Entry 7PH9 (electron microscopy, 8.70 A resolution (very low resolution: no residue pairs are listed; an interface is given only as per-side residue counts)); this record covers chains b and 3 of the 53 polymer chains in the assembly.

== Chain b ==
Protein: 50S ribosomal protein L3
Organism: Mycoplasma pneumoniae M129
UniProt: P75580 (RL3_MYCPN); numbering as in UniProt (aligned over 1-287)
Amino-acid sequence (287 residues; numbered 1 to 287; the number before each row is that of its first residue):
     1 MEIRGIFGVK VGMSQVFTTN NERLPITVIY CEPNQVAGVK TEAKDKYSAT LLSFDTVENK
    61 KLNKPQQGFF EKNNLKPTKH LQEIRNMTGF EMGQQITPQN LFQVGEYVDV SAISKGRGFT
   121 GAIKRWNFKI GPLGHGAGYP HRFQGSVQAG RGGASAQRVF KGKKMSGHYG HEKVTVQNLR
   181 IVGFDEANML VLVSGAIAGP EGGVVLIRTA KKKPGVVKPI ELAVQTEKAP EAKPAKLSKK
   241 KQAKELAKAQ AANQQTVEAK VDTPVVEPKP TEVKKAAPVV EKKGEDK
Not modelled in the structure: 230-287

== Chain 3 ==
Molecule: 23S ribosomal RNA
Organism: Mycoplasma pneumoniae M129
Sequence (2907 nucleotides; each row starts with the number of its first residue):
     1 UACAAUAAGU UACUAAGGGC UUAUGGUGGA UGCCUUGGCA CUAAUAGGCG AUGAAGGACG
    61 UGUUAACCUG CGAUAAGCUU CGGGUAGGUG GUAAGAACCU CAGAUCCGGA GAUUUCCGAA
   121 UGGAGCAAUC CGGUAGUUGG AAACAGCUAU CAUUAAUUGA UGAAUAAAUA GUCAAUUAAA
   181 GCAAUACGUG GUGAAGUGAA ACAUCUCAGU AGCCACAGGA AAAGAAAACG AAUGUGAUUC
   241 CGUGUGUAGU GGCGAGCGAA AGCGGAACAG GCCAAACUUA UCAUUAGAUA GGGGUUGUAG
   301 GGCUUGCAAU GUGGACUUGA AAACGAUAGA AGAAGCUGUU GGAAAGCAGC GCGCAAAAGG
   361 GUGAUAGCCC CGUAUUUGAA AUUGUUUUCA UACCUAGCGA GAUCCCUGAG UAGCUCGGAA
   421 AACGUUAUUU UGAGUGAAUC UGCCCAGACC AUUGGGUAAG CCUAAAUACU AAUUAGUGAC
   481 CGAUAGCGAA ACAGUACCGU GAGGGAAAGG UGAAAAGAAC CCAGAGAUGG GAGUGAAAUA
   541 GAUUCUGAAA CCAUAUGCCU ACAACGUGUC AGAGCACAUU AAUGUGUGAU GGCGUGCGUU
   601 UUGAAGUAUG AGCCGGCGAG UUAUGAUAGC AAGCGUUAGU UAACCAGGAG AUGGGGAGCU
   661 GUAGCGAAAG CGAGUUUUAA AAGAGCGUUU GUUUGUUAUU AUAGACCCGA AACGGGUUGA
   721 GCUAGUCAUG AGCAGGUUGA AGGUUGAGUA ACAUCAACUG GAGGACCGAA CCGACUCUCG
   781 UUGAAACGAU AGCGGAUGAC UUGUGAUUAG GGGUGAAAUU CCAAUCGAAA UCCGUGAUAG
   841 CUGGUUCUCG UCGAAAUAGC UUUAAGGCUA GCGUGAGAUC ACAAAUAAGU GGAGGUAAAG
   901 CUACUGAAUG UAUGAUGGCG CCACCUAGGC GUACUGAAUA CAAUUAAACU CUGAAUGCCA
   961 UUUAUUUUAU UCUCGCAGUC AGACAGUGGG GGAUAAGCUU CAUUGUCAAG AGGGGAAGAG
  1021 CCCAGAUCAU UAAAUAAGGU CCCCAAAAUA UACUAAGUGG AAAAGGAUGU GAAAGUGCUA
  1081 AAACAGCAAG GAUGUUGGCU UAGAAGCAGC CAUCGUUUAA AGAGUGCGUA ACAGCUCACU
  1141 UGUCGAGUGU UUUUGCGCCG AAGAUGUAAC GGGGCUAAGU AUAUUACCGA AUUUAUGGAU
  1201 AAGAUUUAUA UCUUGUGGUA GACGAGCGUU GUAUUGGAGU UGAAGUCAAA GCGUGAGCAU
  1261 UGGUGGAUCC AAUACAAGUG AGAAUGCCGG CAUGAGUAAC GCUUGGGAGU GAGAAUCUCC
  1321 CAAACCGAUU GACUAAGGUU UCCUGGACCA GGGUCGUCCU UCCAGGGUUA GUCUGGACCU
  1381 AAGCUGAGGC UGAAAAGCGU AGGCGAUGGA CAACAGGUUA AUAUUCCUGU ACUUACAGUU
  1441 AGACUGAUGG AGUGACAAAG AAGGUUUUCC ACCCCCAUAA UUGGAUUUGG GGAUAAAUCA
  1501 UAAGGUGGUA CAAUAGGCAA AUCCGUUGUG CAUAACAUUG AGUGAUGAUG UCGAGUGAAU
  1561 GAGUGAUCAA GUAGCGAAGG UGGUAUUAAU CAUGCUUUCA AGAAAAGCUU CUAGGGUUAA
  1621 UCUAGCUGUA ACCAGUACCG AGAACGAACA CACGUAGUCA AGGAGAGGAU CCUAAGGUUA
  1681 GCGAGUGAAC UAUAGCCAAG GAACUCUGCA AAUUAACCCC GUAAGUUAGC GAGAAGGGGU
  1741 GCUUAUGUAA AAGUAAGCCG CAGUGAAGAA CGAGGGGGGA CUGUUUAACU AAAACACAAC
  1801 UCUAUGCCAA ACCGUAAGGU GAUGUAUAUG GGGUGACACC UGCCCAGUGC UGGAAGGUUA
  1861 AAGAAGGAGG UUAGCGCAAG CGAAGCUUUU AACUGAAGCC CCAGUGAACG GCGGCCGUAA
  1921 CUAUAACGGU CCUAAGGUAG CGAAAUUCCU AGUCGGGUAA AUUCCGUCCC GCUUGAAUGG
  1981 UGUAACCAUC UCUUGACUGU CUCGGCUAUA GACUCGGUGA AAUCCAGGUA CGGGUGAAGA
  2041 CACCCGUUAG GCGCAACGGG ACGGAAAGAC CCCGUGAAGC UUUACUGUAG CUUAAUAUUG
  2101 AUCAGGACAU UAUCAUGUAG AGAAUAGGUA GGAGCAAUCG AUGCAAGUUC GCUAGGACUU
  2161 GUUGAUGCGA AAGGUGGAAU ACUACCCUUG GUUGUGUGCU GUUCUAAUUG GUAACUGUUA
  2221 UCCAGUUUCA AGACAGUGUU AGGUGGGCAG UUUGACUGGG GCGGUCGCCU CCUAAAAGGU
  2281 AACGGAGGCG UACAAAGGUA CCUUCAGUAC GGUUGGAAAU CGUAUGUAGA GUGUAAUGGU
  2341 GUAAGGGUGC UUGACUGUGA GACAUACAGG UCGAACAGGU GAGAAAUCAG GUCAUAGUGA
  2401 UCCGGUGGUC CAGUAUGGAA UGGCCAUCGC UCAACGGAUA AAAGCUACUC CGGGGAUAAC
  2461 AGGCUGAUAC UGCCCAAGAG UUCAUAUCGA CGGCAGUGUU UGGCACCUCG AUGUCGACUC
  2521 AUCUCAUCCU CGAGCUGAAG CAGGUUCGAA GGGUUCGGCU GUUCGCCGAU UAAAGAGAUA
  2581 CGUGAGUUGG GUUCAAACCG UCGUGAGACA GGUUGGUCCC UAUCUAUUGU GCCCGUAGGA
  2641 AGAUUGAAGA GUGUUGCUUC UAGUACGAGA GGACCGAAGC GAGGACACCU CUUAUGCUCC
  2701 AGUUGUAGCG CCAGCUGCAC CGCUGGGUAG UAACGUGUCU AUUAGAUAAA CGCUGAAAGC
  2761 AUCUAAGUGU GAAACUAUCU CAAAGAUUAA UCUUCCCAUU UCGCAAGAAA GUAAGAGCCG
  2821 UCAAAGACGA UGACGUUGAU AGGUUACAGG UGUAAGCAUA GUGAUAUGUU GAGCUGAGUA
  2881 AUACUAAUUG CUCGAGGACU UAUUGGA
Not modelled in the structure: 1-7, 923-927, 1560-1569, 2901-2907

== Chain b / chain 3 interface ==
At this resolution (9 A) residue pairs are not listed: 99 residues of chain b and 88 of chain 3 lie at the interface.

== Overview ==
99 residues of chain b and 88 residues of chain 3 are in contact.
Here chain b is 50S ribosomal protein L3 and chain 3 is 23S ribosomal RNA, both from Mycoplasma pneumoniae
M129. Entry 7PH9 (70S ribosome with P-site tRNA in chloramphenicol-treated Mycoplasma pneumoniae cells) was
determined by electron microscopy (same publication as 7OOC, 7OOD, 7P6Z, 7PAH, 7PAI, 7PAJ and 23 further
entries).
